PDB entry 6BFL | X-ray diffraction, 1.87 A resolution | chains B and C of the 3 polymer chains in the assembly

Chain B:
Molecule: Caspase-3
Organism: Homo sapiens
Notes: EC 3.4.22.56
UniProt: P42574 (CASP3_HUMAN); residues 176-277 here = UniProt positions 176-277
Sequence (102 residues; numbered 176 to 277; the number before each row is that of its first residue):
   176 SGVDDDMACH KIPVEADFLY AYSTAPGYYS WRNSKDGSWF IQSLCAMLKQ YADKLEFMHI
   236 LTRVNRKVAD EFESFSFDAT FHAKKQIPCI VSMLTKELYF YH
Not modelled in the structure: 176-184
Differences from the reference sequence: engineered mutation D245 (Thr in P42574)
Swiss-Prot annotation at these positions:
  - modified residue: R207 (Microbial infection: ADP-riboxanated arginine)
  - mutagenesis: R207 (R207A: Abolished ADP-riboxanation by C.violaceum CopC)
From the paper describing this entry:
  - contacts within the chain: R241-D245 (salt bridge)
  - mutagenesis - T245D: unchanged catalytic activity
  - mutagenesis - T245D/S249D: abolished catalytic activity
  - post-translational modification sites: S249 (proposed by the authors, not directly observed)

Chain C:
Molecule: Ac-asp-glu-val-asp-cmk
Sequence (6 residues; each row starts with the number of its first residue):
     1 XDEVDX
Modified positions: ACE (acetyl group) at position 1; 0QE (chloromethane) at position 6

Chain B / chain C interface:
Contacting residue pairs - 18 pairs, chain B then chain C:
  Y204(B) with V4(C), hydrophobic
  S205(B) with V4(C); D5(C), hydrogen bond (backbone-backbone)
  W206(B) with D2(C); E3(C); V4(C), hydrophobic
  R207(B) with ACE_1(C); D2(C); E3(C), salt bridge; V4(C), hydrogen bond (side chain-backbone); D5(C), salt bridge
  N208(B) with ACE_1(C); D2(C), hydrogen bond
  S209(B) with ACE_1(C), hydrogen bond (backbone-backbone)
  W214(B) with D2(C)
  E248(B) with D2(C)
  S249(B) with D2(C)
  F250(B) with D2(C), hydrogen bond (backbone-side chain)
Also at the interface, not in a pair above, chain B (11 interface residues in all): F256

Summary:
11 residues of chain B and 5 residues of chain C are in contact; the contacts include 5 hydrogen bonds and 2
salt bridges. Polar contacts include R207(B)-E3(C), R207(B)-D5(C) and R207(B)-V4(C). UniProt lists one
mutagenesis site on chain B. The paper reports that T245D/S249D of chain B abolish catalytic activity; a
modification site at S249(B).
Chain B is Caspase-3 (Homo sapiens) and chain C is Ac-asp-glu-val-asp-cmk; the structure, Caspase-3 Mutant-
D9A,D28A,T245D, was determined by X-ray diffraction together with 6BDV, 6BFJ, 6BFK, 6BFO, 6BG0, 6BG1 and 7
further entries from the same study.
